Entry 5LCE (X-ray diffraction, 1.39 A resolution); this record covers chains L and H of the 3 polymer chains in the assembly.

== Chain L ==
Molecule: Prothrombin
Source organism: Homo sapiens
Notes: EC 3.4.21.5
UniProtKB: P00734 (THRB_HUMAN); the construct lacks a stretch of the UniProt sequence, so the offset changes along the chain: -4 to 0 = UniProt 328-332; 1-14 = UniProt 336-349; 15-17 = UniProt 361-363
Sequence (36 residues; row label = number of the first residue in the row; a row labelled like 14A-14K holds insertion residues (14A, then the next letters in order); numbers below 1 keep their minus sign (Thr-4 is residue -4)):
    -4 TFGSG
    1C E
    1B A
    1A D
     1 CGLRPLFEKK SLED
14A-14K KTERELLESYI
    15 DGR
Disordered / not traced: -4 to 0, 15-17
Curated features (UniProtKB/Swiss-Prot):
  - site: Arg17 (Cleavage)

== Chain H ==
Molecule: Prothrombin
Source organism: Homo sapiens
Notes: EC 3.4.21.5
UniProtKB: P00734 (THRB_HUMAN); the construct lacks a stretch of the UniProt sequence and is renumbered around it, so the offset changes along the chain: 16-36 = UniProt 364-384; 37-60 = UniProt 386-409; 61-77 = UniProt 419-435; 78-97 = UniProt 437-456; 7 more segments
Sequence (259 residues; row label = number of the first residue in the row; note: 3 numbers in that range are skipped by the numbering (no residue carries them; nothing is unmodelled there); a row labelled like 60A-60I holds insertion residues (60A, then the next letters in order)):
    16 IVEGSDAEIG MSPWQVMLFR K
   36A S
    37 PQELLCGASL ISDRWVLTAA HCLL
60A-60I YPPWDKNFT
    61 ENDLLVRIGK HSRTRYE
   77A R
    78 NIEKISMLEK IYIHPRYNWR
   97A E
    98 NLDRDIALMK LKKPVAFSDY IHPVCLPDRE TA
129A-129C ASL
   130 LQAGYKGRVT GWGNLKET
147A-147G WTANVGK
   150 GQPSVLQVVN LPIVERPVCK DSTRIRITDN MFCAG
  184A Y
   185 KP
186A-186D DEGK
   187 RGDACEGDSG GPFVMKSP
204A-204B FN
   205 NRWYQMGIVS WGE
   219 GCD
  221A R
   222 DGKYGFYTHV FRLKKWIQKV IDQFGE
Disordered / not traced: 147A-147G, 246-247
Curated features (UniProtKB/Swiss-Prot):
  - region: Ala183 to Val200 (High affinity receptor-binding region which is also known as the TP508 peptide)
  - active site (Charge relay system): His57, Asp102, Ser195
  - glycosylation: Asn60G (N-linked (GlcNAc...) (complex) asparagine)
Disulfides: Cys42-Cys58, Cys168-Cys182, Cys191-Cys220
Glycans and other covalent adducts: N-acetylglucosamine (NAG) linked to Asn60G
Ion coordination: Na+ site 1: Lys169, Thr172, Phe204A; Na+ site 2: Arg221A, Lys224
Ligand contacts: 6TH ((2S)-1-[(2R)-2-azanyl-3-cyclohexyl-propanoyl]-N-[[5-chloranyl-2-(hydroxymethyl)phenyl]methyl]pyrrolidine-2-carboxamide): His57, Tyr60A, Trp60D, Glu97A, Asn98, Leu99, Ile174, Asp189, Ala190, Cys191, Glu192, Ser195, Val213, Ser214, Trp215, Gly216, Glu217, Gly219, Cys220, Gly226, Phe227, Tyr228

== Interface between chain L and chain H ==
Contacting residue pairs - 59 pairs, chain L then chain H:
  Cys1(L) with Pro120(H); Val121(H); Cys122(H), disulfide; Arg206(H), hydrogen bond (backbone-side chain)
  Asp1A(L) with His119(H), salt bridge; Arg206(H)
  Ala1B(L) with Arg206(H), hydrogen bond (backbone-side chain)
  Gly2(L) with Trp29(H); Pro120(H), hydrogen bond (backbone-backbone); Cys122(H); Arg206(H); Trp207(H), hydrogen bond (backbone-backbone)
  Leu3(L) with His119(H), hydrogen bond (backbone-side chain); Asn205(H); Arg206(H)
  Arg4(L) with Gly25(H); Met26(H), hydrogen bond (side chain-backbone); Pro28(H); Trp29(H); Arg137(H); Trp207(H)
  Pro5(L) with Ser115(H); Asp116(H); His119(H)
  Leu6(L) with Ile24(H); Asp116(H)
  Phe7(L) with Glu23(H); Ile24(H); Gly25(H); Met26(H), hydrophobic
  Glu8(L) with Lys202(H), salt bridge; Asn205(H); Trp207(H), hydrogen bond
  Asp14(L) with Glu23(H); Met26(H); Arg137(H), salt bridge; Trp207(H)
  Lys14A(L) with Glu23(H), hydrogen bond (backbone-side chain)
  Thr14B(L) with Arg137(H), hydrogen bond; Asn159(H), hydrogen bond
  Glu14C(L) with Arg137(H); Lys202(H), salt bridge
  Glu14E(L) with Lys135(H), salt bridge; Asn159(H), hydrogen bond; Tyr184A(H), hydrogen bond
  Leu14F(L) with Lys135(H); Gly136(H); Asn159(H); Trp207(H), hydrophobic
  Leu14G(L) with Pro204(H), hydrophobic
  Ser14I(L) with Gly133(H); Tyr134(H); Lys135(H), hydrogen bond (side chain-backbone)
  Tyr14J(L) with Tyr134(H), hydrophobic; Lys135(H), hydrogen bond (side chain-backbone); Met201(H); Lys202(H); Pro204(H)
  Ile14K(L) with Tyr134(H), hydrogen bond (backbone-side chain)
Other interface residues (no listed pair), chain L (21 interface residues in all): Glu1C
Other interface residues (no listed pair), chain H (26 interface residues in all): Tyr117
Cross-chain cystine bridges: Cys1(L)-Cys122(H)

== Summary ==
21 residues of chain L and 26 residues of chain H are in contact; the contacts include 1 disulfide bond, 15
hydrogen bonds and 5 salt bridges. Polar contacts include Asp1A(L)-His119(H), Glu8(L)-Lys202(H) and
Glu14E(L)-Lys135(H). Ligands of chain H: compound 6TH. Covalently linked N-acetylglucosamine: at Asn60G(H).
Chain L is Prothrombin and chain H is Prothrombin, both from Homo sapiens; the structure, Thrombin in complex
with (S)-1-((R)-2-amino-3-cyclohexylpropanoyl)-N-(5-chloro-2-(hydroxymethyl)benzy l)pyrrolidine-2-carboxamide,
was determined by X-ray diffraction together with 6ROT, 6GBW, 5LPD, 5JZY and 5JFD from the same study.
